PDB entry 8JWT | electron microscopy, 3.40 A resolution | chains I and JA of the 40 polymer chains in the assembly

[Chain I (and JA)]
Protein: Capsid protein G8P
Source organism: Enterobacteria phage M13
Notes: chain JA of this document is another copy of the same molecule, construct and numbering; everything in this record applies to it too
Reference sequence: P69541 (CAPSD_BPM13); residues 1-50 here correspond to UniProt positions 24-73 (UniProt number = residue number + 23)
Chain sequence (50 residues; numbered 1 to 50; the number before each row is that of its first residue):
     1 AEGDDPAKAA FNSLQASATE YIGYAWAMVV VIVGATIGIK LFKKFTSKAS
Unresolved in the structure: 1-4

[Interface between chain I and chain JA]
Residue-residue contacts (4; chain I residue first):
  I32(I) with L41(JA), hydrophobic; K44(JA)
  K43(I) with K48(JA); S50(JA), hydrogen bond (side chain-backbone)
Other interface residues (no listed pair), chain I (7 interface residues in all): Y21, M28, A35, T36, I39
Other interface residues (no listed pair), chain JA (8 interface residues in all): W26, I37, F45, A49

[Overview]
7 residues of chain I face 8 of chain JA across their interface, with 1 hydrogen bond. The hydrogen-bonded
pair is K43(I)-S50(JA).
Both chains are Capsid protein G8P (Enterobacteria phage M13). Entry 8JWT (Asymmetric middle segment of the
bacteriophage M13 mini variant) was determined by electron microscopy, deposited together with 8IXK, 8IXL and
8IXJ.
